4ZZU - chain A; structure by X-ray diffraction, 1.44 A resolution.

Chain A:
Molecule: Cellobiohydrolase I
From: Galactomyces geotrichum
Notes: EC 3.2.1.176; fragment: catalytic domain, residues 18-455
UniProtKB: A0A088T0J9 (A0A088T0J9_GEOCN); residues 1-438 here correspond to UniProt positions 18-455 (UniProt number = residue number + 17)
Sequence (438 residues; row label = number of the first residue in the row):
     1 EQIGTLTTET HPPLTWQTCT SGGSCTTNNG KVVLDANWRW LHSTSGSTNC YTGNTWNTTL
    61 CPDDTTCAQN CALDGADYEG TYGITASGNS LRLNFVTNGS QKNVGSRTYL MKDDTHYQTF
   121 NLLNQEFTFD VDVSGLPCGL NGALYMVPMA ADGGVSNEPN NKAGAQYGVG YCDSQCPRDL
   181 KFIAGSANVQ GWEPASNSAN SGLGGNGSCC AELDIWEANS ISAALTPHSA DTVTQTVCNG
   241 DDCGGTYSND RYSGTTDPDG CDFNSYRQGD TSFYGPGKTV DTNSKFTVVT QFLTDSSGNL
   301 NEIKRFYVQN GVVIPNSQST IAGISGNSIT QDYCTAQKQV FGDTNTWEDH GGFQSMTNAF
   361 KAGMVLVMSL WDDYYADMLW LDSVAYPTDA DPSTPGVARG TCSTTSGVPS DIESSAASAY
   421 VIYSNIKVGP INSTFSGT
Modified / non-standard residues: Glu1 (pyroglutamic acid; PCA)
Disulfide bonds: Cys19-Cys25, Cys50-Cys71, Cys61-Cys67, Cys138-Cys402, Cys172-Cys210, Cys176-Cys209, Cys238-Cys243, Cys261-Cys334
Glycans and other covalent adducts: N-acetylglucosamine (NAG) linked to Asn57, Asn206, Asn432

Overview:
Covalently linked N-acetylglucosamine: at Asn57, Asn206 and Asn432.
Chain A is Cellobiohydrolase I (Galactomyces geotrichum); the structure, Geotrichum candidum Cel7A structure
complex with thio-linked cellotetraose at 1.4A, was determined by X-ray diffraction (same publication as 4ZZT,
4ZZV, 4ZZW and 5AMP).
